Entry 7ZRM (electron microscopy, 3.70 A resolution); this record covers chains A and B of the 4 polymer chains in the assembly.

# Chain A
Name: Potassium-transporting ATPase potassium-binding subunit
Organism: Escherichia coli
Reference sequence: P03959 (KDPA_ECOLI); residue numbers follow UniProt; this construct covers 1-557
Sequence (557 residues; each row starts with the number of its first residue):
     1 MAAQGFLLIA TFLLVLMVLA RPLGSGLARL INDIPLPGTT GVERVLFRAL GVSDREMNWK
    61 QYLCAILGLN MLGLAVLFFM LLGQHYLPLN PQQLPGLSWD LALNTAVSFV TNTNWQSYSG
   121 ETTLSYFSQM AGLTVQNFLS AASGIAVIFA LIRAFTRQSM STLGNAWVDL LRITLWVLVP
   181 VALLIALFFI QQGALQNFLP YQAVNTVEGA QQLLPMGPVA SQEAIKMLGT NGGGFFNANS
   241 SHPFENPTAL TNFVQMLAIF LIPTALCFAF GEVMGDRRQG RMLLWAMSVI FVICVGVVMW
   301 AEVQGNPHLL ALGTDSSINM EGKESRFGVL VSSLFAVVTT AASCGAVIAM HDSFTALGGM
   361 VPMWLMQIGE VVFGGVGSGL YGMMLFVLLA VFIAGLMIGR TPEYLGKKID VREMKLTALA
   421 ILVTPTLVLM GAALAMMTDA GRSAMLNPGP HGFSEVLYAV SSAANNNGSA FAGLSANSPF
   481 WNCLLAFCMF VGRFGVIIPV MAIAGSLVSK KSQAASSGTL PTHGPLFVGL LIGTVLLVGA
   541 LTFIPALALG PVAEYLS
Metal / ion sites: K+ site 1: G345, G468; K+ site 2 near G369 (its only coordinating residue here)
Curated features (UniProtKB/Swiss-Prot):
  - mutagenesis: G232 (G232A/S: Decrease in K(+) affinity and loss of cation selectivity)

# Chain B
Name: Potassium-transporting ATPase ATP-binding subunit
Organism: Escherichia coli
Notes: EC 7.2.2.6
Reference sequence: P03960 (KDPB_ECOLI); residues 1-682 here = UniProt positions 1-682
Sequence (682 residues; each row starts with the number of its first residue):
     1 MSRKQLALFE PTLVVQALKE AVKKLNPQAQ WRNPVMFIVW IGSLLTTCIS IAMASGAMPG
    61 NALFSAAISG WLWITVLFAN FAEALAEGRS KAQANSLKGV KKTAFARKLR EPKYGAAADK
   121 VPADQLRKGD IVLVEAGDII PCDGEVIEGG ASVDESAITG EAAPVIRESG GDFASVTGGT
   181 RILSDWLVIE CSVNPGETFL DRMIAMVEGA QRRKTPNEIA LTILLIALTI VFLLATATLW
   241 PFSAWGGNAV SVTVLVALLV CLIPTTIGGL LSAIGVAGMS RMLGANVIAT SGRAVEAAGD
   301 VDVLLLDKTG TITLGNRQAS EFIPAQGVDE KTLADAAQLA SLADETPEGR SIVILAKQRF
   361 NLRERDVQSL HATFVPFTAQ SRMSGINIDN RMIRKGSVDA IRRHVEANGG HFPTDVDQKV
   421 DQVARQGATP LVVVEGSRVL GVIALKDIVK GGIKERFAQL RKMGIKTVMI TGDNRLTAAA
   481 IAAEAGVDDF LAEATPEAKL ALIRQYQAEG RLVAMTGDGT NDAPALAQAD VAVAMNSGTQ
   541 AAKEAGNMVD LDSNPTKLIE VVHIGKQMLM TRGSLTTFSI ANDVAKYFAI IPAAFAATYP
   601 QLNALNIMCL HSPDSAILSA VIFNALIIVF LIPLALKGVS YKPLTASAML RRNLWIYGLG
   661 GLLVPFIGIK VIDLLLTVCG LV
Disordered / not traced: 1-6
Modified positions: D307 (aspartyl phosphate; PHD)
Construct notes: engineered mutation A162 (Ser in P03960)
Metal / ion sites: Mg2+ near D307 (its only coordinating residue here)
Ligand contacts: ADP (adenosine-5'-diphosphate): D172, D307, T309, R317, T346, E348, F377, R382, M383, S384, K395, G396, S397, P430, L431, G472, D473
Curated features (UniProtKB/Swiss-Prot):
  - active site: D307 (4-aspartylphosphate intermediate)
  - binding site (ATP): D344, E348, F377 to S384, K395
  - binding site (Mg(2+)): D518, D522
  - mutagenesis: D300 (D300E/N: Does not affect formation of the phosphorylated intermediate), D307 (D307E/N/Q: Unable to form a phosphorylated intermediate and lacks ATPase activity), F377 (F377A: Loss of ATPase activity; F377Y: Slight decrease in ATPase activity), S384 (S384A/T: Decrease in ATPase activity), K395 (K395A: Strong decrease in ATPase activity), D399 (D399A: Decrease in ATPase activity)
From the paper describing this entry:
  - post-translational modification sites: D307
  - catalytic residues: D307
  - Mg2+ coordination: D307

# Interface between chain A and chain B
Pairs across the interface (88; chain A residue first):
  F392(A) with N217(B); A220(B), hydrophobic; L221(B), hydrophobic; L224(B), hydrophobic
  I393(A) with T576(B); T577(B)
  A394(A) with L650(B), hydrophobic
  L396(A) with N217(B); L221(B), hydrophobic; L569(B); M570(B), hydrogen bond (backbone-backbone); G573(B)
  M397(A) with M570(B); T577(B); L650(B), hydrophobic; N653(B), hydrogen bond (backbone-side chain); L654(B), hydrophobic
  I398(A) with K566(B), hydrogen bond (backbone-side chain); A646(B); L650(B), hydrophobic
  G399(A) with K566(B); L569(B)
  R400(A) with D300(B), salt bridge; K566(B); L569(B)
  T401(A) with D300(B), hydrogen bond
  E403(A) with D300(B)
  K408(A) with D300(B), salt bridge
  V411(A) with I219(B), hydrophobic; I223(B), hydrophobic
  M414(A) with A220(B), hydrophobic; I223(B)
  K415(A) with I223(B)
  A418(A) with A227(B), hydrophobic
  L422(A) with A227(B), hydrophobic; I230(B), hydrophobic; V231(B), hydrophobic
  T426(A) with L234(B)
  L429(A) with L234(B); A235(B); T238(B)
  A432(A) with F242(B), hydrophobic
  A433(A) with T238(B); P241(B), hydrophobic
  M436(A) with W245(B), hydrophobic
  M437(A) with P241(B), hydrophobic
  R442(A) with W245(B)
  M445(A) with W245(B)
  G449(A) with W245(B)
  P450(A) with W245(B), hydrophobic; Y599(B), hydrophobic
  F453(A) with F242(B), hydrophobic; W245(B), hydrophobic
  K511(A) with Q507(B); A508(B)
  Q513(A) with G510(B), hydrogen bond (side chain-backbone)
  S516(A) with D302(B)
  G518(A) with A646(B)
  T519(A) with A646(B)
  L520(A) with L650(B), hydrophobic
  P521(A) with S647(B)
  L526(A) with S647(B); L650(B), hydrophobic; R651(B); L654(B), hydrophobic
  L537(A) with I580(B), hydrophobic
  A540(A) with Y587(B)
  L541(A) with F232(B); I580(B); D583(B); V584(B), hydrophobic; Y587(B), hydrogen bond (backbone-side chain)
  T542(A) with V231(B); A235(B)
  I544(A) with Y587(B), hydrophobic
  P545(A) with L239(B), hydrophobic; Y587(B)
  A548(A) with I591(B), hydrophobic; L602(B)
  L549(A) with L239(B), hydrophobic; F595(B), hydrophobic; Y599(B), hydrophobic
  A553(A) with Y599(B), hydrophobic; Q601(B), hydrogen bond (backbone-side chain)
  L556(A) with Q601(B); L602(B), hydrophobic; L605(B), hydrophobic
  S557(A) with Q601(B)
Other interface residues (no listed pair), chain A (50 interface residues in all): M430, L530, A546, V552
Other interface residues (no listed pair), chain B (50 interface residues in all): E296, A297, G299, R511, A604, M649

# Overview
The chain A/chain B interface involves 50 residues from each chain, with 7 hydrogen bonds and 2 salt bridges.
Polar pairs include R400(A)-D300(B), K408(A)-D300(B) and M397(A)-N653(B). Chain B binds ADP. From the paper:
the catalytic residue D307(B); Mg2+ coordination by D307(B).
Chain A is Potassium-transporting ATPase potassium-binding subunit and chain B is Potassium-transporting
ATPase ATP-binding subunit, both from Escherichia coli; the structure, Cryo-EM map of the unphosphorylated
KdpFABC complex in the E1-P_ADP conformation, under turnover conditions, was determined by electron microscopy
together with 7ZRD, 7ZRE, 7ZRG, 7ZRH, 7ZRI, 7ZRJ, 7ZRK and 7ZRL from the same study.
